6HV7 - chains R and S of the 28 polymer chains in the assembly; structure by X-ray diffraction, 3.40 A resolution.

== Chain R ==
Protein: Proteasome subunit alpha type-5
Organism: Saccharomyces cerevisiae (strain ATCC 204508 / S288c)
Notes: EC 3.4.25.1
UniProt: P32379 (PSA5_YEAST); residues -7 to 252 here correspond to UniProt positions 1-260 (UniProt number = residue number + 8)
Amino-acid sequence (260 residues; row label = number of the first residue in the row; numbers below 1 keep their minus sign (Met-7 is residue -7)):
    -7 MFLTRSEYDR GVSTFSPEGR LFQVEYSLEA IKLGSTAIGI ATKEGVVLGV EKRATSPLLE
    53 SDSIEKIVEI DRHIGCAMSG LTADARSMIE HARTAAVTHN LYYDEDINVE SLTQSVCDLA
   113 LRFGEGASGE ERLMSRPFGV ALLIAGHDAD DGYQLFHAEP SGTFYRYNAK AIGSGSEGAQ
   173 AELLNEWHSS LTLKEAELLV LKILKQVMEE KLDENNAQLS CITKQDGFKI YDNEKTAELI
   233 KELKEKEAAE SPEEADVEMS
Not modelled in the structure: -7 to 0, 118-124, 243-252

== Chain S ==
Protein: Proteasome subunit alpha type-6
Organism: Saccharomyces cerevisiae (strain ATCC 204508 / S288c)
Notes: EC 3.4.25.1
UniProt: P40302 (PSA6_YEAST); residues 0-233 here correspond to UniProt positions 1-234 (UniProt number = residue number + 1)
Amino-acid sequence (234 residues; each row starts with the number of its first residue; numbering starts at 0):
     0 MFRNNYDGDT VTFSPTGRLF QVEYALEAIK QGSVTVGLRS NTHAVLVALK RNADELSSYQ
    60 KKIIKCDEHM GLSLAGLAPD ARVLSNYLRQ QCNYSSLVFN RKLAVERAGH LLCDKAQKNT
   120 QSYGGRPYGV GLLIIGYDKS GAHLLEFQPS GNVTELYGTA IGARSQGAKT YLERTLDTFI
   180 KIDGNPDELI KAGVEAISQS LRDESLTVDN LSIAIVGKDT PFTIYDGEAV AKYI
Not modelled in the structure: 0-2
UniProt features mapped onto this chain:
  - modified residue: Ser13 (Phosphoserine)
  - cross-link: Lys190 (Glycyl lysine isopeptide (Lys-Gly) (interchain with G-Cter in ubiquitin))

== Interface between chain R and chain S ==
Contacting residue pairs (44; chain R residue first):
  Ser5(R) - Arg125(S)
  Thr6(R) - Gly7(S)  hydrogen bond (side chain-backbone)
  Thr6(R) - Gln20(S)
  Phe7(R) - Gln20(S)  hydrogen bond (backbone-side chain)
  Phe7(R) - Tyr23(S)
  Phe7(R) - Ala24(S)  hydrophobic
  Phe7(R) - Arg125(S)
  Phe7(R) - Pro126(S)
  Phe7(R) - Gly128(S)
  Ser8(R) - Tyr23(S)
  Pro9(R) - Tyr23(S)  hydrophobic
  Glu10(R) - Glu26(S)
  Gly11(R) - Tyr23(S)
  Gly11(R) - Ala27(S)
  Leu13(R) - Arg125(S)
  Gln106(R) - Arg81(S)  hydrogen bond
  Asp110(R) - Arg81(S)  salt bridge
  Leu113(R) - Pro78(S)  hydrophobic
  Leu113(R) - Asp79(S)
  Leu113(R) - Arg125(S)
  Ser153(R) - Pro78(S)
  Gly154(R) - Pro78(S)
  Thr155(R) - Gln59(S)
  Thr155(R) - Pro78(S)
  Phe156(R) - Gln59(S)
  Tyr157(R) - Arg50(S)
  Tyr157(R) - Ala52(S)
  Tyr157(R) - Ser56(S)
  Tyr157(R) - Ser57(S)
  Tyr157(R) - Gln59(S)
  Arg158(R) - Ser56(S)
  Arg158(R) - Ser57(S)  hydrogen bond (backbone-backbone)
  Tyr159(R) - Ala52(S)
  Tyr159(R) - Asp53(S)
  Tyr159(R) - Leu55(S)
  Tyr159(R) - Ser56(S)
  Asn160(R) - Leu55(S)  hydrogen bond (backbone-backbone)
  Ala161(R) - Leu55(S)
  Gln172(R) - Asp53(S)  hydrogen bond
  Gln172(R) - Leu55(S)
  Leu175(R) - Leu55(S)
  Leu176(R) - Glu54(S)
  Leu176(R) - Leu55(S)  hydrophobic
  Trp179(R) - Leu55(S)  hydrophobic
Also at the interface, not in a pair above, chain R (26 interface residues in all): Arg2, Gly3
Also at the interface, not in a pair above, chain S (26 interface residues in all): Asp6, Gln30, Asn51, Lys60, Leu76, Gly123

== In short ==
The chain R/chain S interface involves 26 residues from each chain; the contacts include 6 hydrogen bonds and
1 salt bridge. Polar contacts include Asp110(R)-Arg81(S), Thr6(R)-Gly7(S) and Phe7(R)-Gln20(S).
Chain R is Proteasome subunit alpha type-5 and chain S is Proteasome subunit alpha type-6, both from
Saccharomyces cerevisiae (strain ATCC 204508 / S288c); the structure, Yeast 20S proteasome with human beta2i
(1-53) in complex with 7, was determined by X-ray diffraction together with 6HTB, 6HTC, 6HTD, 6HTP, 6HTR, 6HUB
and 30 further entries from the same study.
